Entry 2F55 (X-ray diffraction, 3.30 A resolution); this record covers chains D and A of the 3 polymer chains in the assembly.

Chain D:
Molecule: 13-nt DNA strand
Sequence (13 nucleotides; numbered 14 to 26; the number before each row is that of its first residue):
    14 UUUUUUUUUUUUU

Chain A:
Name: polyprotein
From: Hepatitis C virus
Notes: EC 3.6.1.-; fragment: NS3 helicase
Amino-acid sequence (435 residues; row label = number of the first residue in the row):
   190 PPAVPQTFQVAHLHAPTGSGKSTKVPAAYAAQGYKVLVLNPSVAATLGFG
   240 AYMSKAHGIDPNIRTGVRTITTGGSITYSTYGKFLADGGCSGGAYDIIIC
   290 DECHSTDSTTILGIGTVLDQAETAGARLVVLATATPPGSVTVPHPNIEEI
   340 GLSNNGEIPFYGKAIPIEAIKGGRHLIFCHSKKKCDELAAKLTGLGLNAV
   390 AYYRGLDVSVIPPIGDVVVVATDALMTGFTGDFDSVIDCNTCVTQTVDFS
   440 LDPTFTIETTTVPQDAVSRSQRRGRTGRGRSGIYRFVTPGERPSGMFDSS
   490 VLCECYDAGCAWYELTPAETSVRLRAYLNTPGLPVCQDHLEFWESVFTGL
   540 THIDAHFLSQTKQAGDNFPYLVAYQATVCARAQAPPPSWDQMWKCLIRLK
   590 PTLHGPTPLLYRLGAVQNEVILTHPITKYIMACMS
Not modelled in the structure: 415-417
What the authors report for this chain:
  - binding site for the 13-nt DNA strand (chain D): Thr-269, Trp-501
  - self-association interface (contacts with another copy of this molecule); pairs are residue here / residue on that copy: Thr-450/Gln-549 (hydrogen bond), Thr-435, Thr-477
  - mutagenesis - D543K/H545D/Q549A, R587D/L588D/K589D/T591D: decreased growth

Chain D / chain A interface:
Pairs across the interface (33; chain D residue first):
  DU18(D) / Tyr-350(A)  sugar contact
  DU18(D) / Gly-351(A)  phosphate contact
  DU20(D) / Lys-372(A)  base contact
  DU20(D) / Glu-376(A)  base contact
  DU21(D) / His-369(A)  salt bridge to the phosphate
  DU21(D) / Ser-370(A)  phosphate contact
  DU21(D) / Thr-448(A)  hydrogen bond to the base
  DU21(D) / Thr-450(A)  hydrogen bond to the phosphate
  DU22(D) / Ser-370(A)  phosphate contact
  DU22(D) / Lys-371(A)  hydrogen bond to the phosphate
  DU22(D) / Lys-372(A)  phosphate contact
  DU22(D) / Thr-411(A)  phosphate contact
  DU22(D) / Val-432(A)  base contact
  DU22(D) / Asn-556(A)  hydrogen bond to the base
  DU23(D) / Lys-371(A)  salt bridge to the phosphate
  DU23(D) / Tyr-392(A)  phosphate contact
  DU23(D) / Arg-393(A)  hydrogen bond to the phosphate
  DU23(D) / Thr-411(A)  hydrogen bond to the phosphate
  DU23(D) / Asp-412(A)  sugar contact
  DU23(D) / Asn-556(A)  hydrogen bond to the base
  DU24(D) / Arg-393(A)  salt bridge to the phosphate
  DU25(D) / Pro-230(A)  sugar contact
  DU25(D) / Val-232(A)  hydrogen bond to the phosphate
  DU25(D) / Thr-269(A)  phosphate contact
  DU25(D) / Thr-298(A)  hydrogen bond to the base
  DU26(D) / Val-232(A)  phosphate contact
  DU26(D) / Thr-254(A)  phosphate contact
  DU26(D) / Gly-255(A)  hydrogen bond to the phosphate
  DU26(D) / Thr-269(A)  hydrogen bond to the phosphate
  DU26(D) / Gly-271(A)  phosphate contact
  DU26(D) / Lys-272(A)  hydrogen bond to the phosphate
  DU26(D) / Trp-501(A)  stacking on the base
  DU26(D) / Tyr-502(A)  hydrogen bond to the base
Also at the interface, not in a pair above, chain D (10 interface residues in all): DU17, DU19
Also at the interface, not in a pair above, chain A (33 interface residues in all): Ser-231, Ala-233, Ala-275, Ser-297, Pro-348, Ala-413, Gln-434, Gly-554

Summary:
The interface between chain D and chain A involves 10 residues on one side and 33 on the other; the contacts
include 13 hydrogen bonds, 3 salt bridges and 1 aromatic stacking contact. Polar pairs include
DU21(D)/Thr-448(A), DU22(D)/Asn-556(A) and DU23(D)/Asn-556(A). The paper reports a binding site for the 13-nt
DNA strand (chain D) at Thr-269(A) and Trp-501(A); D543K/H545D/Q549A and R587D/L588D/K589D/T591D of chain A
reduce growth.
Chain D is a 13-nt DNA strand and chain A is polyprotein (Hepatitis C virus); the structure, Two hepatitis c
virus ns3 helicase domains complexed with the same strand of dna, was determined by X-ray diffraction.
